PDB entry 6KAT | X-ray diffraction, 1.70 A resolution | chains B and D of the 4 polymer chains in the assembly

[Chain B (and D)]
Name: Hemoglobin subunit beta
Source organism: Homo sapiens
Notes: chain D of this document is another copy of the same molecule, construct and numbering; everything in this record applies to it too
UniProt: P68871 (HBB_HUMAN); residues 1-146 here correspond to UniProt positions 2-147 (UniProt number = residue number + 1)
Sequence (146 residues; each row starts with the number of its first residue):
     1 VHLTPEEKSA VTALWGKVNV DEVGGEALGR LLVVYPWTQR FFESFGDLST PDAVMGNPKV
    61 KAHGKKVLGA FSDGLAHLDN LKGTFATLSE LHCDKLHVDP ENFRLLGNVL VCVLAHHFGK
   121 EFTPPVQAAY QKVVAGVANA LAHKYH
Swiss-Prot annotation at these positions:
  - binding site ((2R)-2,3-bisphosphoglycerate): Val1, His2, Lys82, His143
  - binding site (heme b): His63, His92
  - site: Glu7, Lys8 (Microbial infection: Cleavage), Gly25, Glu26 (Microbial infection: Cleavage), Gly29, Arg30 (Microbial infection: Cleavage), Tyr35, Pro36 (Microbial infection: Cleavage), Trp37, Thr38 (Microbial infection: Cleavage), Phe45, Gly46 (Microbial infection: Cleavage), Asp52, Ala53 (Microbial infection: Cleavage), Gly56, Asn57 (Microbial infection: Cleavage), Lys59 (Not glycated), Phe71, Ser72 (Microbial infection: Cleavage), Gly74, Leu75 (Microbial infection: Cleavage), Lys82 (Not glycated), Thr84, Phe85 (Microbial infection: Cleavage), His92, Cys93 (Microbial infection: Cleavage), Lys95 (Not glycated), Arg104, Leu105 (Microbial infection: Cleavage), Leu110, Val111 (Microbial infection: Cleavage), Gly119, Lys120 (Microbial infection: Cleavage), Phe122, Thr123 (Microbial infection: Cleavage), Ala128, Ala129 (Microbial infection: Cleavage) and 2 more in UniProt
  - modified residue: Val1 (N-acetylvaline), Ser9 (Phosphoserine), Thr12 (Phosphothreonine), Ser44 (Phosphoserine), Thr50 (Phosphothreonine), Lys59 (N6-acetyllysine), Lys82 (N6-acetyllysine), Thr87 (Phosphothreonine), Cys93 (S-nitrosocysteine), Lys144 (N6-acetyllysine)
  - glycosylation: Val1 (N-linked (Glc) (glycation) valine), Lys8 (N-linked (Glc) (glycation) lysine), Lys17 (N-linked (Glc) (glycation) lysine), Lys66 (N-linked (Glc) (glycation) lysine), Lys120 (N-linked (Glc) (glycation) lysine), Lys144 (N-linked (Glc) (glycation) lysine)

[How chain B and chain D interact]
Residue-residue contacts (7; chain B residue first):
  Lys82(B) with His146(D), hydrogen bond (side chain-backbone)
  Asn139(B) with Tyr145(D); His146(D), hydrogen bond (side chain-backbone)
  Tyr145(B) with Asn139(D), hydrogen bond (backbone-side chain)
  His146(B) with Lys82(D), hydrogen bond (backbone-side chain); Asn139(D); His146(D)

[Summary]
Chain B and chain D each contribute 4 residues to their interface, with 4 hydrogen bonds. Polar pairs include
Lys82(B)-His146(D), Asn139(B)-His146(D) and Tyr145(B)-Asn139(D). Curated annotation (UniProt) lists 4
(2R)-2,3-bisphosphoglycerate-binding residues and heme b-binding residues His63(B) and His92(B) on chain B.
Chain B and chain D are both Hemoglobin subunit beta (Homo sapiens); the structure, Carbonmonoxy human
hemoglobin A in the R2 quaternary structure at 95 K: Light, was determined by X-ray diffraction, deposited
together with 6KA9, 6KAE, 6KAH, 6KAI, 6KAO, 6KAP and 11 further entries.
